7SGJ - chain A; structure by X-ray diffraction, 2.15 A resolution.

[Chain A]
Molecule: Polyamine deacetylase HDAC10
Source organism: Danio rerio
Notes: EC 3.5.1.48, 3.5.1.62
Reference sequence: F1QCV2 (HDA10_DANRE); residue numbers follow UniProt; this construct covers 2-675
Sequence (676 residues; row label = number of the first residue in the row):
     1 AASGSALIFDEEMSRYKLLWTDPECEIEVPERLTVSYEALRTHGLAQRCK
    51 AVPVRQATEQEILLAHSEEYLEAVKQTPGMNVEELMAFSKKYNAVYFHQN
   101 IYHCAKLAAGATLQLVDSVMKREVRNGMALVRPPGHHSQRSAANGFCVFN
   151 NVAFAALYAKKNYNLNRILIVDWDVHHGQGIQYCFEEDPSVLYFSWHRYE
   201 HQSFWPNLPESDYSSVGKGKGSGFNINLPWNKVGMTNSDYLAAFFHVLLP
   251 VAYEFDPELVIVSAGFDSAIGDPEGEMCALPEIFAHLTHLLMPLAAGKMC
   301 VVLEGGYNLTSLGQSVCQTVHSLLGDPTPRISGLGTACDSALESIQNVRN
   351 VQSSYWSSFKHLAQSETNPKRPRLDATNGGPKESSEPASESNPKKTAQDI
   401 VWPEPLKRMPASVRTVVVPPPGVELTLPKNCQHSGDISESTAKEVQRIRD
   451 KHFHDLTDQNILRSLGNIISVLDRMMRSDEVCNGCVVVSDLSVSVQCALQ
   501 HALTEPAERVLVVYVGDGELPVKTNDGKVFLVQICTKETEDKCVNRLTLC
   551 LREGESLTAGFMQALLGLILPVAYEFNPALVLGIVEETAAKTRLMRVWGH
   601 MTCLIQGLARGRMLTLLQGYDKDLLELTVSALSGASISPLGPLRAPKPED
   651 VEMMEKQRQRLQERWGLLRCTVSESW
Disordered / not traced: 369-398, 590-593, 643
Disulfides: Cys543 forms a disulfide with the same residue of a neighbouring copy of this chain
Construct notes: expression tag (1, 676); conflict Glu24 (Ala in F1QCV2), Ala94 (Asp in F1QCV2), Phe154 (Ile in F1QCV2), Thr548 (Ser in F1QCV2), Glu586 (Gly in F1QCV2), Arg593 (Gly in F1QCV2), Arg596 (Thr in F1QCV2), Met613 (Thr in F1QCV2), Pro646 (Leu in F1QCV2)
Metal / ion sites: K+ site 1: Asp172, Asp174, His176, Ser195, Trp196; Zn2+: Asp174, His176, Asp267 (together with DKFZ-711); K+ site 2: Phe185, Asp188, Val191
Ligand contacts: DKFZ-711 (9BI; 4-[(3-anilino-3-oxopropyl)(methyl)amino]-N-hydroxybutanamide): Glu24, Ile27, Asn93, Ala94, His136, His137, Gly145, Phe146, Asp174, His176, Trp205, Asp267, Glu274, Gly305, Tyr307
Swiss-Prot annotation at these positions:
  - motif: Pro23, Cys25, Glu26 (Substrate specificity)
  - active site: His137 (Proton donor/acceptor)
  - binding site (substrate): Asp22, Tyr307
  - binding site (Zn(2+)): Asp174, His176, Asp267
  - site: Glu274 (Substrate specificity)
  - mutagenesis: Asn93 (N93A: No effect on steady-state kinetic parameters), Glu274 (E274L: Affects substrate specificity, diminishing N(8)-acetyl-spermidine deacetylase activity by 20-fold and enhancing acetyl-lysine deacetylase activity by about 100-fold)
Reported in the primary citation:
  - binding site for DKFZ-711: His136, His137, Trp205, Glu274, Tyr307
  - Zn2+ coordination: His176
  - contacts within the chain: His176-Glu274 (hydrogen bond)
  - specificity-determining residues: Trp205 (proposed by the authors, not directly observed)

[In short]
Chain A binds DKFZ-711. Asp172, Asp174, His176, Ser195 and Trp196 form the K+ site 1. From UniProt:
active-site residue His137, substrate-binding residues Asp22 and Tyr307, 3 Zn2+-binding residues and 2
mutagenesis sites. The paper reports a binding site for DKFZ-711 at His136, His137 and Trp205 among others;
Zn2+ coordination by His176.
Chain A is Polyamine deacetylase HDAC10 (Danio rerio); the structure, Crystal Structure of Danio rerio Histone
Deacetylase 10 in Complex with DKFZ-711, was determined by X-ray diffraction, deposited together with 7SGG,
7SGI and 7SGK.
